8UKS - chains T and B of the 13 polymer chains in the assembly; structure by X-ray diffraction, 3.40 A resolution.

[Chain T]
Molecule: tsDNA with Fapy-dG lesion
Sequence (29 nucleotides; each row starts with the number of its first residue):
     1 CCTTCTCTCT CTCGCTGAXC CTCTCGATG
Not modelled in the structure: 1-4, 29
Modified / non-standard residues: WVQ (N-[(5E)-2-amino-5-(formylimino)-6-oxo-5,6-dihydropyrimidin-4-yl]-2-deoxy-5-O-phosphono-beta-D-erythro-pentofuranosylamine) at position 19

[Chain B]
Name: DNA-directed RNA polymerase II subunit RPB2
Source organism: Saccharomyces cerevisiae S288C
Notes: EC 2.7.7.6
UniProt: P08518 (RPB2_YEAST); numbering as in UniProt (aligned over 1-1224)
Sequence (1224 residues; each row starts with the number of its first residue):
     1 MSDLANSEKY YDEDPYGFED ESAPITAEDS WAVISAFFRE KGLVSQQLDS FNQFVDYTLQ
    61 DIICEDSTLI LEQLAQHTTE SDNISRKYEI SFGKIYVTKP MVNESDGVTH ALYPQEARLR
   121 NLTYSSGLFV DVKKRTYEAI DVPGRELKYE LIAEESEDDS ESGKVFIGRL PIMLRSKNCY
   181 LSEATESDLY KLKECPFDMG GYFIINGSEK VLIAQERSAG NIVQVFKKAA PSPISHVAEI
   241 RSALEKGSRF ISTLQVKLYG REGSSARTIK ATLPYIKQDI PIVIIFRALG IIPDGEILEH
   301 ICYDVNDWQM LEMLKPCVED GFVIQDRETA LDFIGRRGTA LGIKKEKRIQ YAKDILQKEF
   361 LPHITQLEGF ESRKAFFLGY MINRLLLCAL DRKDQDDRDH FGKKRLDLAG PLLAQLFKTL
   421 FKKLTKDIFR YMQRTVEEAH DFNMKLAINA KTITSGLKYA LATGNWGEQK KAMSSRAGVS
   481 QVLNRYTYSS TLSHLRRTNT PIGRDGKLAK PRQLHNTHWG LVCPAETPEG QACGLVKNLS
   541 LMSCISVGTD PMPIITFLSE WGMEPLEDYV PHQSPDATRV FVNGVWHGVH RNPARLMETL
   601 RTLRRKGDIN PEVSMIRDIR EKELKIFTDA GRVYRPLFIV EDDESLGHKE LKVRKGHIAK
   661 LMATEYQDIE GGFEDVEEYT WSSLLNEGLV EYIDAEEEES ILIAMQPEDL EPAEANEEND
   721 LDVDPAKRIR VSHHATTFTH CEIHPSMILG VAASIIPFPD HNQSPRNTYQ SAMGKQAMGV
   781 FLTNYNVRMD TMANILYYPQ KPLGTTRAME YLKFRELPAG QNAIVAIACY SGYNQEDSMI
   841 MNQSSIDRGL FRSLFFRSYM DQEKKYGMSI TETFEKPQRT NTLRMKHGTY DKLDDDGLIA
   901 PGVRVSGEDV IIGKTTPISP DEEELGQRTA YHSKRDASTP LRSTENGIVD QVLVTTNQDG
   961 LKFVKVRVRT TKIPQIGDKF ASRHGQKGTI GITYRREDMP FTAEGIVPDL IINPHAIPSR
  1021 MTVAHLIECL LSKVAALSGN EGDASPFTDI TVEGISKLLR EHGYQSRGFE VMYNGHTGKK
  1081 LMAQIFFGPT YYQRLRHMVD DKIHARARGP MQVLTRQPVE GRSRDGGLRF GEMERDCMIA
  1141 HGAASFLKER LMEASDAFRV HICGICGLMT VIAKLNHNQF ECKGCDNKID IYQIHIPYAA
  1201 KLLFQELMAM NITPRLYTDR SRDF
Not modelled in the structure: 1-19, 76-85, 139-161, 338-344, 439-445, 503-508, 644-646, 669-675, 715-720, 920-929, 1222-1224
Bound ions: Zn2+: Cys1163, Cys1166, Cys1182, Cys1185
Residues lining bound ligands: CTP (cytidine-5'-triphosphate): Arg766, Asp837, Lys987, Arg1020

[Interface between chain T and chain B]
Contacting residue pairs - 18 pairs, chain T then chain B:
  DC20(T) - Met1133(B)  sugar contact
  DC21(T) - Arg1129(B)  salt bridge to the phosphate
  DC21(T) - Gly1131(B)  phosphate contact
  DT22(T) - Leu1128(B)  phosphate contact
  DT22(T) - Arg1129(B)  hydrogen bond to the phosphate
  DC23(T) - Gly1121(B)  phosphate contact
  DC23(T) - Arg1122(B)  hydrogen bond to the phosphate
  DT24(T) - Met792(B)  phosphate contact
  DT24(T) - Arg1122(B)  salt bridge to the phosphate
  DT24(T) - Ser1123(B)  phosphate contact
  DC25(T) - Met792(B)  phosphate contact
  DC25(T) - Arg857(B)  salt bridge to the phosphate
  DC25(T) - Arg942(B)  salt bridge to the phosphate
  DG26(T) - Lys210(B)  phosphate contact
  DG26(T) - Thr791(B)  hydrogen bond to the phosphate
  DA27(T) - Ala462(B)  sugar contact
  DA27(T) - Thr463(B)  phosphate contact
  DT28(T) - Ala462(B)  phosphate contact
Other interface residues (no listed pair), chain T (10 interface residues in all): WVQ_19
Other interface residues (no listed pair), chain B (18 interface residues in all): Ser208, Val482, Gln531, Arg1096

[Overview]
Chain T and chain B form an interface of 10 and 18 residues respectively, with 3 hydrogen bonds and 4 salt
bridges. Polar pairs include DT22(T)-Arg1129(B), DC23(T)-Arg1122(B) and DG26(T)-Thr791(B). Chain B binds CTP.
Cys1163(B), Cys1166(B), Cys1182(B) and Cys1185(B) coordinate Zn2+.
Chain T is tsDNA with Fapy-dG lesion and chain B is DNA-directed RNA polymerase II subunit RPB2 (Saccharomyces
cerevisiae S288C); the structure, RNA polymerase II elongation complex with Fapy-dG lesion soaking with CTP
before chemistry, was determined by X-ray diffraction, deposited together with 8UKQ, 8UKR, 8UKT and 8UKU.
